4RJI - chains C and D of the 4 polymer chains in the assembly; structure by X-ray diffraction, 3.20 A resolution.

Chain C (and D):
Molecule: Acetolactate synthase
From: Bacillus subtilis
Notes: EC 4.1.3.18; chain D of this document is another copy of the same molecule, construct and numbering; everything in this record applies to it too
UniProtKB: V5MX36 (V5MX36_BACIU); numbering as in UniProt (aligned over 1-571)
Amino-acid sequence (587 residues; each row starts with the number of its first residue):
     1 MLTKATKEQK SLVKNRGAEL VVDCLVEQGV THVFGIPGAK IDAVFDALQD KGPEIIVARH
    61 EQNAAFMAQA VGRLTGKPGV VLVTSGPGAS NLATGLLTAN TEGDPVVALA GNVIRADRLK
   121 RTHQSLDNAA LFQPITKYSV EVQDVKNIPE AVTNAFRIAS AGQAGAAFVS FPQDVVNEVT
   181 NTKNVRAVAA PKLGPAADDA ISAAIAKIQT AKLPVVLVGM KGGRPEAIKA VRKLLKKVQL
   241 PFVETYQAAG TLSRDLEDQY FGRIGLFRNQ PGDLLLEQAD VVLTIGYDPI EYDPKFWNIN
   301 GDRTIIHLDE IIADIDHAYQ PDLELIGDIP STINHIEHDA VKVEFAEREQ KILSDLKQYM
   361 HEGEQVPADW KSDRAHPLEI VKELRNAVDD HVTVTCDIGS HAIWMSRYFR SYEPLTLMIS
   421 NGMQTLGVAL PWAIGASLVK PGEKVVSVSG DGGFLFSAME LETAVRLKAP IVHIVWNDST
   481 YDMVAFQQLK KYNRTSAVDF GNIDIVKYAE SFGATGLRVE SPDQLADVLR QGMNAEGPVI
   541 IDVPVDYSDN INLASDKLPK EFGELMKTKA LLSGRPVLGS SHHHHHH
Not modelled in the structure: 1-13, 569-587
Differences from the reference sequence: expression tag (572-587)
Bound ions: Mg2+: Asp451, Asp478, Thr480 (together with thiamine diphosphate)
Small-molecule neighbours:
  - thiamine diphosphate (TPP), molecule 1: Ile36, Pro37, Gly38, Glu61, Thr84, Pro87, Gly88, Asn91, Gln124
  - thiamine diphosphate (TPP), molecule 2: Ile398, Gly399, Ser400, His401, Gln424, Thr425, Leu426, Gly450, Asp451, Gly452, Gly453, Phe456, Asp478, Thr480, Tyr481, Asp482, Met483, Val484, Phe500, Tyr547

How chain C and chain D interact:
Pairs across the interface (152; chain C residue first):
  Arg16(C) - Tyr492(D)
  Ile36(C) - Phe456(D)  hydrophobic
  Ile36(C) - Tyr481(D)  hydrophobic
  Pro37(C) - Val484(D)
  Pro37(C) - Ser496(D)
  Pro37(C) - Ala497(D)
  Ala39(C) - Gln487(D)
  Ala39(C) - Lys491(D)
  Asp42(C) - Lys491(D)  salt bridge
  Asp42(C) - Tyr492(D)  hydrogen bond
  Ala43(C) - Tyr492(D)  hydrogen bond (backbone-side chain)
  Phe45(C) - Ser496(D)  hydrogen bond (backbone-side chain)
  Phe45(C) - Ala497(D)  hydrophobic
  Asp46(C) - Tyr492(D)
  Asp46(C) - Arg494(D)  salt bridge
  Gln49(C) - Arg494(D)
  Gln49(C) - Thr495(D)
  Gln49(C) - Ser496(D)  hydrogen bond
  Asp50(C) - Arg494(D)  salt bridge
  Ile55(C) - Ser496(D)
  Ile55(C) - Ala497(D)  hydrophobic
  Val57(C) - Tyr481(D)  hydrophobic
  Val57(C) - Ala497(D)
  Ala58(C) - Tyr481(D)  hydrogen bond (backbone-side chain)
  Arg59(C) - Asp451(D)  hydrogen bond (side chain-backbone)
  Arg59(C) - Gly452(D)  hydrogen bond (side chain-backbone)
  Arg59(C) - Leu455(D)
  Arg59(C) - Phe456(D)
  Arg59(C) - Tyr481(D)
  Arg59(C) - Phe500(D)
  His60(C) - Gln62(D)  hydrogen bond
  His60(C) - Phe456(D)
  Glu61(C) - Phe456(D)
  Gln62(C) - His60(D)  hydrogen bond
  Gln62(C) - Asn91(D)
  Gly86(C) - Met423(D)
  Pro87(C) - Thr94(D)
  Pro87(C) - Met423(D)
  Pro87(C) - Thr425(D)
  Ser90(C) - Ala93(D)
  Ser90(C) - Thr94(D)  hydrogen bond
  Ser90(C) - Leu97(D)
  Asn91(C) - Thr94(D)  hydrogen bond
  Ala93(C) - Ser90(D)
  Ala93(C) - Ala93(D)  hydrophobic
  Thr94(C) - Pro87(D)
  Thr94(C) - Ser90(D)  hydrogen bond
  Thr94(C) - Asn91(D)  hydrogen bond
  Leu97(C) - Ser90(D)
  Leu97(C) - Leu126(D)  hydrophobic
  Ile114(C) - Lys295(D)
  Asp117(C) - Asp293(D)
  Asp117(C) - Lys295(D)  salt bridge
  Lys120(C) - Asp316(D)  salt bridge
  Arg121(C) - Gln163(D)  hydrogen bond
  Arg121(C) - Lys221(D)
  Arg121(C) - Asp288(D)  salt bridge
  Arg121(C) - Pro289(D)
  Arg121(C) - Ile290(D)  hydrogen bond (backbone-backbone)
  Arg121(C) - Asp314(D)  salt bridge
  Thr122(C) - Ile290(D)
  Thr122(C) - Asp293(D)  hydrogen bond
  His123(C) - Ile290(D)  hydrogen bond (side chain-backbone)
  His123(C) - Glu291(D)
  His123(C) - Asn421(D)  hydrogen bond (side chain-backbone)
  His123(C) - Gly422(D)
  His123(C) - Gln424(D)
  Gln124(C) - Gly422(D)  hydrogen bond (backbone-backbone)
  Gln124(C) - Met423(D)  hydrogen bond (side chain-backbone)
  Gln124(C) - Gln424(D)
  Leu126(C) - Leu97(D)  hydrophobic
  Ala130(C) - Pro134(D)  hydrophobic
  Leu131(C) - Leu131(D)
  Leu131(C) - Pro134(D)
  Pro134(C) - Leu131(D)  hydrophobic
  Ile135(C) - Leu126(D)  hydrophobic
  Gln163(C) - Arg121(D)  hydrogen bond
  Gln173(C) - Lys491(D)
  Asn177(C) - Tyr492(D)  hydrogen bond
  Asp288(C) - Arg121(D)  salt bridge
  Pro289(C) - Arg121(D)
  Ile290(C) - Arg121(D)  hydrogen bond (backbone-backbone)
  Ile290(C) - Thr122(D)
  Ile290(C) - His123(D)  hydrogen bond (backbone-side chain)
  Glu291(C) - His123(D)
  Asp293(C) - Thr122(D)  hydrogen bond
  Lys295(C) - Asp117(D)  salt bridge
  Asp314(C) - Arg121(D)  salt bridge
  Asp316(C) - Lys120(D)  salt bridge
  Asn421(C) - His123(D)  hydrogen bond (backbone-side chain)
  Gly422(C) - His123(D)
  Gly422(C) - Gln124(D)  hydrogen bond (backbone-backbone)
  Met423(C) - Gly86(D)
  Met423(C) - Pro87(D)
  Met423(C) - Gln124(D)  hydrogen bond (backbone-side chain)
  Gln424(C) - His123(D)  hydrogen bond
  Gln424(C) - Gln124(D)
  Thr425(C) - Pro87(D)
  Asp451(C) - Arg59(D)  hydrogen bond (backbone-side chain)
  Gly452(C) - Arg59(D)  hydrogen bond (backbone-side chain)
  Leu455(C) - Arg59(D)
  Leu455(C) - Met459(D)
  Phe456(C) - Ile36(D)  hydrophobic
  Phe456(C) - Arg59(D)
  Phe456(C) - His60(D)
  Phe456(C) - Glu61(D)
  Met459(C) - Leu455(D)
  Met459(C) - Met459(D)  hydrophobic
  Glu462(C) - Phe500(D)
  Glu462(C) - Gly501(D)  hydrogen bond (side chain-backbone)
  Arg466(C) - Phe500(D)
  Arg466(C) - Gly501(D)
  Tyr481(C) - Ala58(D)  hydrogen bond (side chain-backbone)
  Tyr481(C) - Arg59(D)
  Val484(C) - Pro37(D)  hydrophobic
  Lys491(C) - Ala39(D)
  Lys491(C) - Asp42(D)  salt bridge
  Lys491(C) - Gln173(D)
  Tyr492(C) - Arg16(D)
  Tyr492(C) - Asp42(D)  hydrogen bond
  Tyr492(C) - Ala43(D)  hydrogen bond (side chain-backbone)
  Tyr492(C) - Asp46(D)
  Tyr492(C) - Asn177(D)  hydrogen bond
  Arg494(C) - Lys14(D)
  Arg494(C) - Asp46(D)  salt bridge
  Arg494(C) - Gln49(D)
  Arg494(C) - Asp50(D)  salt bridge
  Thr495(C) - Gln49(D)
  Ser496(C) - Pro37(D)
  Ser496(C) - Phe45(D)  hydrogen bond (side chain-backbone)
  Ser496(C) - Gln49(D)  hydrogen bond
  Ser496(C) - Ile55(D)
  Ala497(C) - Pro37(D)
  Ala497(C) - Phe45(D)  hydrophobic
  Ala497(C) - Ile55(D)  hydrophobic
  Ala497(C) - Val57(D)  hydrophobic
  Phe500(C) - Arg59(D)
  Phe500(C) - Glu462(D)
  Gly501(C) - Glu462(D)  hydrogen bond (backbone-side chain)
  Gly501(C) - Arg466(D)
  Ile503(C) - Ser511(D)
  Ile503(C) - Phe512(D)  hydrophobic
  Asp504(C) - Ser511(D)  hydrogen bond (backbone-backbone)
  Lys507(C) - Ser511(D)
  Tyr508(C) - Tyr508(D)  hydrophobic
  Tyr508(C) - Ser511(D)
  Tyr508(C) - Phe512(D)  hydrophobic
  Ser511(C) - Ile503(D)
  Ser511(C) - Asp504(D)  hydrogen bond (backbone-backbone)
  Ser511(C) - Tyr508(D)
  Phe512(C) - Ile503(D)  hydrophobic
  Phe512(C) - Tyr508(D)  hydrophobic
Interface residues without a listed pair, chain C (82 interface residues in all): Gly38, Leu266, Gln487, Gln488, Val498, Asp499, Asn502
Interface residues without a listed pair, chain D (86 interface residues in all): Gly38, Ile114, Ser125, Asp127, Ala130, Ile135, Leu266, Tyr287, Gln488, Val498, Asp499, Lys507

Summary:
The interface between chain C and chain D involves 82 residues on one side and 86 on the other, with 41
hydrogen bonds and 14 salt bridges. Polar pairs include Asp42(C)-Lys491(D), Asp46(C)-Arg494(D) and
Asp50(C)-Arg494(D). Chain C binds thiamine diphosphate.
Both chains are Acetolactate synthase (Bacillus subtilis). Entry 4RJI (Acetolactate synthase from Bacillus
subtilis bound to ThDP - crystal form I) was determined by X-ray diffraction together with 4RJJ and 4RJK from
the same study.
